Entry 8WIA (X-ray diffraction, 1.96 A resolution); this record covers chains A and B.

[Chain A (and B)]
Name: Threonine--tRNA ligase
Source organism: Escherichia coli
Notes: chain B of this document is another copy of the same molecule, construct and numbering; everything in this record applies to it too
Reference sequence: A0A8S7FUD7 (A0A8S7FUD7_ECOLX); residues 242-642 here = UniProt positions 242-642
Amino-acid sequence (410 residues; each row starts with the number of its first residue):
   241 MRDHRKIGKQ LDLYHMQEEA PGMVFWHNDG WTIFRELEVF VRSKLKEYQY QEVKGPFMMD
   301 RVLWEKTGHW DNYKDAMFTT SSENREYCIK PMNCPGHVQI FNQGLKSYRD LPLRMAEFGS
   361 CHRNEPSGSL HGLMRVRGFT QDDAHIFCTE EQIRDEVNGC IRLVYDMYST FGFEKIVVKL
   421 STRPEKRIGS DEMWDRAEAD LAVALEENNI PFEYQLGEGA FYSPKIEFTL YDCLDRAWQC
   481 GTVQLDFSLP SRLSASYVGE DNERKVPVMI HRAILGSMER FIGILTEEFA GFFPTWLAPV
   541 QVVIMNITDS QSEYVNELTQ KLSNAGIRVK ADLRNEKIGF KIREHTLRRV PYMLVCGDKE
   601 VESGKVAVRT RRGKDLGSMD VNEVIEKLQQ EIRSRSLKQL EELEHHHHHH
Disordered / not traced: 643-650 (chain B: 241, 641-650)
Construct notes: initiating methionine (241); engineered mutation Ser463 (Gly in A0A8S7FUD7); expression tag (643-650)
Bound ions: Zn2+: Cys334, His385, His511
What the authors report for this chain:
  - mutagenesis - A316N, L489M: unchanged binding to OB
  - mutagenesis - G463S, G463S/Q484A: decreased binding to OB
  - mutagenesis - G463S: decreased binding to BN
  - mutagenesis - G463S: increased catalytic activity
  - mutagenesis - G463S: decreased expression (proposed by the authors, not directly observed)
  - contacts within the chain: Tyr462-Gln484 (hydrogen bond)
  - conformationally variable residues (side-chain flip): Gln484

[How chain A and chain B interact]
Residue-residue contacts (95; chain A residue first):
  His255(A) - Gln339(B)
  His255(A) - Ile340(B)
  His255(A) - Gln343(B)
  Gln257(A) - Gln339(B)  hydrogen bond
  Glu258(A) - Arg325(B)  hydrogen bond (backbone-side chain)
  Glu259(A) - Met299(B)
  Glu259(A) - Asp300(B)  hydrogen bond (backbone-backbone)
  Glu259(A) - Tyr327(B)
  Ala260(A) - Met298(B)
  Pro261(A) - Arg325(B)
  Pro261(A) - Tyr327(B)
  Met263(A) - Pro296(B)  hydrophobic
  Met263(A) - Met298(B)
  Val264(A) - Lys294(B)
  Val264(A) - Pro296(B)
  Phe265(A) - Lys294(B)
  Phe265(A) - Pro296(B)  hydrophobic
  Phe265(A) - Met299(B)  hydrophobic
  Phe265(A) - Gln339(B)
  Trp266(A) - Val293(B)
  Trp266(A) - Lys294(B)  hydrogen bond (backbone-backbone)
  Trp266(A) - Ile340(B)
  His267(A) - Ile340(B)
  His267(A) - Gln343(B)
  Asn268(A) - Gln291(B)
  Asn268(A) - Glu292(B)  hydrogen bond (side chain-backbone)
  Asn268(A) - Val293(B)
  Trp271(A) - Glu292(B)  hydrogen bond
  Trp271(A) - Lys294(B)
  Arg275(A) - Arg282(B)
  Arg275(A) - Glu292(B)  salt bridge
  Arg282(A) - Arg275(B)
  Lys286(A) - Ser563(B)  hydrogen bond (side chain-backbone)
  Gln291(A) - Asn268(B)
  Glu292(A) - Asn268(B)  hydrogen bond (backbone-side chain)
  Glu292(A) - Trp271(B)  hydrogen bond
  Glu292(A) - Arg275(B)  salt bridge
  Val293(A) - Trp266(B)
  Val293(A) - Asn268(B)
  Val293(A) - Trp271(B)
  Lys294(A) - Val264(B)
  Lys294(A) - Phe265(B)
  Lys294(A) - Trp266(B)  hydrogen bond (backbone-backbone)
  Lys294(A) - Trp271(B)
  Pro296(A) - Met263(B)  hydrophobic
  Pro296(A) - Val264(B)
  Pro296(A) - Phe265(B)
  Phe297(A) - Phe297(B)  hydrophobic
  Phe297(A) - Ser360(B)
  Phe297(A) - His362(B)
  Met298(A) - Ala260(B)
  Met298(A) - Met263(B)
  Met298(A) - Phe318(B)  hydrophobic
  Met298(A) - Ile329(B)  hydrophobic
  Met298(A) - His362(B)
  Met299(A) - Glu259(B)
  Met299(A) - Ala260(B)  hydrophobic
  Met299(A) - Phe265(B)  hydrophobic
  Asp300(A) - Glu259(B)  hydrogen bond (backbone-backbone)
  Leu303(A) - Glu259(B)
  Phe318(A) - Met298(B)  hydrophobic
  Phe318(A) - Thr320(B)
  Phe318(A) - Ser322(B)
  Thr319(A) - Thr319(B)
  Thr319(A) - Thr320(B)  hydrogen bond (backbone-side chain)
  Thr320(A) - Phe318(B)
  Thr320(A) - Thr319(B)  hydrogen bond (side chain-backbone)
  Ser322(A) - Phe318(B)
  Ser322(A) - Asn364(B)  hydrogen bond
  Ser322(A) - Arg377(B)  hydrogen bond
  Glu323(A) - Pro366(B)
  Glu323(A) - Ser367(B)  hydrogen bond
  Glu323(A) - Arg377(B)  salt bridge
  Arg325(A) - Glu258(B)  hydrogen bond (side chain-backbone)
  Arg325(A) - Glu259(B)
  Tyr327(A) - Glu259(B)
  Tyr327(A) - Pro261(B)
  Gly336(A) - Phe265(B)
  Gln339(A) - His255(B)
  Gln339(A) - Gln257(B)  hydrogen bond
  Gln339(A) - Phe265(B)
  Ile340(A) - His255(B)
  Ile340(A) - Phe265(B)  hydrophobic
  Ile340(A) - Trp266(B)
  Ile340(A) - His267(B)
  Gln343(A) - His255(B)
  Gln343(A) - His267(B)
  Ser360(A) - Phe297(B)
  His362(A) - Phe297(B)
  Asn364(A) - Ser322(B)  hydrogen bond
  Pro366(A) - Glu323(B)
  Ser367(A) - Glu323(B)  hydrogen bond
  Arg377(A) - Ser322(B)  hydrogen bond
  Arg377(A) - Glu323(B)  salt bridge
  Ser563(A) - Lys286(B)  hydrogen bond (backbone-side chain)
Interface residues without a listed pair, chain A (48 interface residues in all): Gly295, Ser321, Ile329, Glu365
Interface residues without a listed pair, chain B (48 interface residues in all): Gly295, Leu303, Ser321, Gly336, Glu365

[In short]
Chain A and chain B each contribute 48 residues to their interface; the contacts include 22 hydrogen bonds and
4 salt bridges. Among the polar pairs are Arg275(A)-Glu292(B), Glu323(A)-Arg377(B) and Gln257(A)-Gln339(B).
From the paper: G463S and G463S/Q484A of chain A reduce binding to OB; conformational variability at
Gln484(A); 4 substitutions were tested in all.
Chain A and chain B are both Threonine--tRNA ligase (Escherichia coli); the structure, Crystal structure of E.
coli ThrS catalytic domain mutant G463S, was determined by X-ray diffraction, deposited together with 8WIG,
8WIH, 8WII and 8WIJ.
